7PG0 - chains B and J of the 8 polymer chains in the assembly; structure by electron microscopy, 7.60 A resolution (low resolution: residue-level contacts below are approximate; hydrogen-bond / salt-bridge calls are withheld).

[Chain B]
Name: Isoform Short of Insulin receptor
Organism: Homo sapiens
Notes: EC 2.7.10.1
Reference sequence: P06213 (INSR_HUMAN), isoform P06213-2; residues -26 to 1343 here correspond to UniProt positions 1-1370 (UniProt number = residue number + 27)
Sequence (1382 residues; each row starts with the number of its first residue; numbers below 1 keep their minus sign (Met-26 is residue -26)):
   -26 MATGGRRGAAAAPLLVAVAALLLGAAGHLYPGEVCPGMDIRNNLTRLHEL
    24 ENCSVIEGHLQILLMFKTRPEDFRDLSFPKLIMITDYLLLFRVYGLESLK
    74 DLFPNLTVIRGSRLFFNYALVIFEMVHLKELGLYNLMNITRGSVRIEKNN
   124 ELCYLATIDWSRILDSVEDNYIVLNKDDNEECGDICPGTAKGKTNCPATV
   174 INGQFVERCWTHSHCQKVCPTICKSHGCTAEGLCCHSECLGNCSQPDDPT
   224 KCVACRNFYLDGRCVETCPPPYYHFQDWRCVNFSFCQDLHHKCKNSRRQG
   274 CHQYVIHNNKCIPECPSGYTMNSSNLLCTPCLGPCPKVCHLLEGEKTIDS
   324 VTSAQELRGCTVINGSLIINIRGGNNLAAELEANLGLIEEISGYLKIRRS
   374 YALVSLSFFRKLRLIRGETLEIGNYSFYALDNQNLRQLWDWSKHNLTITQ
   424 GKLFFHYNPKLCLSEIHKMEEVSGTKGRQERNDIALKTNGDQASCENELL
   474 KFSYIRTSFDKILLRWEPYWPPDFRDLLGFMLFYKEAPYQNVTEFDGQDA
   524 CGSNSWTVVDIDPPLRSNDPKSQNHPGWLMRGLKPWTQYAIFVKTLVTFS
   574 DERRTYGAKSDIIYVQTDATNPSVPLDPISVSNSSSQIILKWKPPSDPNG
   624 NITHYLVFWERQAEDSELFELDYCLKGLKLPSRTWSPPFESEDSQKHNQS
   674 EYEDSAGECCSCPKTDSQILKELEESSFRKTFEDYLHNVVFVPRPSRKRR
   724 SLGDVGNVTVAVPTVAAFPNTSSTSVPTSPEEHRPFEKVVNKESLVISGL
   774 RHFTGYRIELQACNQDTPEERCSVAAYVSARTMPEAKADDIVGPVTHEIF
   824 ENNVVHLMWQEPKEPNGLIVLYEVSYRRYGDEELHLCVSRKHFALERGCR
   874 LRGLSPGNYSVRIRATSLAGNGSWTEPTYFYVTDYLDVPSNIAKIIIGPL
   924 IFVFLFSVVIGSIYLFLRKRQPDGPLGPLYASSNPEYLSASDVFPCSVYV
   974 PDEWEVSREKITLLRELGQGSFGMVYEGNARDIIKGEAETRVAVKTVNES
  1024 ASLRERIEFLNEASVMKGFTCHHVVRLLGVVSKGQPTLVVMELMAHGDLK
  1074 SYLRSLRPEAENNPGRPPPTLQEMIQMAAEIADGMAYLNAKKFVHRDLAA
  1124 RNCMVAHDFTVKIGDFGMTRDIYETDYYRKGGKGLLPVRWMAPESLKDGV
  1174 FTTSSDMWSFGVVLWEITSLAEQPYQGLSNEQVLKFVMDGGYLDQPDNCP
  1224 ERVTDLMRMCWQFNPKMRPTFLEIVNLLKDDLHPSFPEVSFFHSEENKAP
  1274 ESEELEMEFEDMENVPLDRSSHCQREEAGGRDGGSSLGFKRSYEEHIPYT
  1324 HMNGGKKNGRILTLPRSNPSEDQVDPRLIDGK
Disordered / not traced: -26 to 0, 163-167, 173-176, 268-273, 540-545, 648-674, 719-755, 908-1355
Construct notes: expression tag (1344-1355)
UniProt features mapped onto this chain:
  - region: Glu706 to Phe714 (Insulin-binding), Tyr972 (Important for interaction with IRS1, SHC1 and STAT5B)
  - site: Phe39 (Insulin-binding)
  - modified residue: Ser373 (Phosphoserine), Tyr374 (Phosphotyrosine), Ser380 (Phosphoserine), Tyr972 (Phosphotyrosine)
  - glycosylation (N-linked (GlcNAc...) asparagine): Asn16, Asn25, Asn78, Asn111, Asn215, Asn255, Asn295, Asn337, Asn397, Asn418, Asn514, Asn606, Asn624, Asn671
Cystine bridges: Cys8-Cys26, Cys126-Cys155, Cys159-Cys182, Cys169-Cys188, Cys192-Cys201, Cys196-Cys207, Cys208-Cys216, Cys212-Cys225, Cys228-Cys237, Cys241-Cys253, Cys259-Cys284, Cys266-Cys274, Cys288-Cys301, Cys304-Cys308, Cys312-Cys333, Cys435-Cys468, Cys647-Cys860, Cys682-Cys685, Cys786-Cys795

[Chain J]
Name: Insulin
Organism: Homo sapiens
Reference sequence: P01308 (INS_HUMAN); residues 1-30 here correspond to UniProt positions 25-54 (UniProt number = residue number + 24)
Sequence (30 residues; numbered 1 to 30; the number before each row is that of its first residue):
     1 FVNQHLCGSHLVEALYLVCGERGFFYTPKT
Disordered / not traced: 1-3, 27-30

[How chain B and chain J interact]
Pairs across the interface (25; chain B residue first):
  Tyr477(B) with Leu17(J); Glu21(J)
  Arg479(B) with Tyr16(J); Leu17(J); Glu21(J)
  Ser481(B) with Glu13(J)
  Phe482(B) with Glu13(J)
  Asp483(B) with His10(J); Glu13(J)
  Lys484(B) with Gln4(J); Leu6(J); His10(J); Glu13(J); Leu17(J)
  Leu486(B) with Leu17(J)
  Leu552(B) with Ala14(J); Leu17(J)
  Arg554(B) with Gln4(J); Leu6(J)
  Gly555(B) with Gln4(J)
  Ala679(B) with Gln4(J); His5(J)
  Gly680(B) with Gln4(J); His5(J)
  Glu681(B) with Gln4(J)
Also at the interface, not in a pair above, chain B (14 interface residues in all): Ser678
Also at the interface, not in a pair above, chain J (10 interface residues in all): Val18

[In short]
Chain B and chain J form an interface of 14 and 10 residues respectively.
Here chain B is Isoform Short of Insulin receptor and chain J is Insulin, both from Homo sapiens. Entry 7PG0
(Low resolution Cryo-EM structure of full-length insulin receptor bound to 3 insulin with visible ddm micelle
...) was determined by electron microscopy together with 7PG2, 7PG3 and 7PG4 from the same study.
